3OJX - chain A; structure by X-ray diffraction, 2.50 A resolution.

# Chain A
Name: NADPH-Cytochrome P450 Reductase
From: Rattus norvegicus
Notes: EC 1.6.2.4; fragment: N-terminal deletion
UniProtKB: P00388 (NCPR_RAT); numbering as in UniProt (aligned over 57-678)
Amino-acid sequence (622 residues; each row starts with the number of its first residue):
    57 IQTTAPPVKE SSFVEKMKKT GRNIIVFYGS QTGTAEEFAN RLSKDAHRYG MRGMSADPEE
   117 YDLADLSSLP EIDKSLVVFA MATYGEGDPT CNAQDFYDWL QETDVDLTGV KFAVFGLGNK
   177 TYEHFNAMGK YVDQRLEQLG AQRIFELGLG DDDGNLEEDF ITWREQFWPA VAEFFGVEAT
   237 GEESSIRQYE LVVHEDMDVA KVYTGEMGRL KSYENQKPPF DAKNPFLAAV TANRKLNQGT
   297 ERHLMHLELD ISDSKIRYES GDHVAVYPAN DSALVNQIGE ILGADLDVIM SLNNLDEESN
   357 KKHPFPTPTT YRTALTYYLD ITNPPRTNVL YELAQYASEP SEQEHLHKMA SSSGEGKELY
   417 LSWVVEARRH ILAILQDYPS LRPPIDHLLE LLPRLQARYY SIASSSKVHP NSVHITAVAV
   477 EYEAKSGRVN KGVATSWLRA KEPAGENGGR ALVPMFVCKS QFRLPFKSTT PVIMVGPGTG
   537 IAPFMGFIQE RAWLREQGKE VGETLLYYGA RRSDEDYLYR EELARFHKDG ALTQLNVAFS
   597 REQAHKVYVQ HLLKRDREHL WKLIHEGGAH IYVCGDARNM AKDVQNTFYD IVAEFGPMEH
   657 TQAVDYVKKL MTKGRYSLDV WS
Unresolved in the structure: 57-66, 501-505
Construct notes: engineered mutation Ala136 (Cys in P00388), Cys147 (Asp in P00388), Ala228 (Cys in P00388), Thr363 (Cys in P00388), Leu445 (Cys in P00388), Thr472 (Cys in P00388), Cys514 (Arg in P00388), Ala566 (Cys in P00388)
Small-molecule neighbours:
  - FAD (flavin-adenine dinucleotide): Gln87, His319, Thr378, Arg424, Arg454, Tyr455, Tyr456, Ser457, Thr472, Ala473, Val474, Val476, Tyr478, Lys487, Gly488, Val489, Ala490, Thr491, Thr535, Ala538, Val676, Trp677
  - FMN (flavin mononucleotide): Gly85, Ser86, Gln87, Thr88, Gly89, Thr90, Ala91, Glu92, Ala138, Thr139, Tyr140, Gly141, Glu142, Gly143, Thr146, Leu173, Gly174, Asn175, Tyr178, His180, Phe181, Asn182, Asp208, Leu212, Val676, Trp677, Ser678
  - NADP (NAP; NADP nicotinamide-adenine-dinucleotide phosphate): Arg298, Val474, Pro533, Gly534, Thr535, Gly536, Gly565, Ala566, Arg567, Ser596, Arg597, Lys602, Tyr604, Val605, Gln606, Asp632, Asn635, Met636, Asp639, Ser678
UniProt features mapped onto this chain:
  - binding site (FMN): Ser86 to Ala91, Ala138 to Gly141, Leu173 to Asn182, Asp208
  - binding site (NADP(+)): Arg298, Thr535, Ser596, Arg597, Lys602 to Gln606, Asp639
  - binding site (FAD): Arg424, Arg454 to Ser457, Tyr478, Gly488 to Thr491, Trp677
From the paper describing this entry:
  - conformationally variable residues (loop rearrangement): Gly631 to Asn635
  - contacts within the chain: Arg634-Ser678
  - binding site for NADP: Arg567, Arg597, Lys602, Asp632, Met636
  - mutagenesis - D147C/R514C (>=90%): decreased catalytic activity on cytochrome c

# Summary
Chain A binds flavin mononucleotide, flavin-adenine dinucleotide and NADP. From UniProt: 21 FMN-binding
residues, 10 NADP+-binding residues and 11 FAD-binding residues. From the paper: a binding site for NADP at
Arg567, Arg597 and Lys602 among others; D147C/R514C reduce catalytic activity on cytochrome c.
Chain A is NADPH-Cytochrome P450 Reductase (Rattus norvegicus); the structure, Disulfide crosslinked
cytochrome P450 reductase inactive, was determined by X-ray diffraction, deposited together with 3OJW.
